PDB entry 3PVW | X-ray diffraction, 2.49 A resolution | chains B and G of the 3 polymer chains in the assembly

Chain B:
Name: Guanine nucleotide-binding protein G(I)/G(S)/G(T) subunit beta-1
Source organism: Bos taurus
UniProtKB: P62871 (GBB1_BOVIN); residue numbers follow UniProt; this construct covers 1-340
Chain sequence (340 residues; row label = number of the first residue in the row):
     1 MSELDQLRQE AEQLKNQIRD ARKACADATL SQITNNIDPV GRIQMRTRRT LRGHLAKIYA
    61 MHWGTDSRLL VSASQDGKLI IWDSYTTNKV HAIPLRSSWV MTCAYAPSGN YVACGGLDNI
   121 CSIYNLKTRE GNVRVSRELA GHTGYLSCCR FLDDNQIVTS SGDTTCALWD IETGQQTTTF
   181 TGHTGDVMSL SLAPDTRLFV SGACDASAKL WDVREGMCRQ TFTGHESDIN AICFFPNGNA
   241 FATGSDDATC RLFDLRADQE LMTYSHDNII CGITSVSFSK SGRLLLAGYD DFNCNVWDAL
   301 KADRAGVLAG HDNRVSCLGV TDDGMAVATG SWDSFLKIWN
Not modelled in the structure: 1, 340

Chain G:
Name: Guanine nucleotide-binding protein G(I)/G(S)/G(O) subunit gamma-2
Source organism: Bos taurus
UniProtKB: P63212 (GBG2_BOVIN); residues 1-68 here = UniProt positions 1-68
Chain sequence (74 residues; row label = number of the first residue in the row; numbers below 1 keep their minus sign (His-5 is residue -5)):
    -5 HHHHHHMASN NTASIAQARK LVEQLKMEAN IDRIKVSKAA ADLMAYCEAH AKEDPLLTPV
    55 PASENPFREK KFFC
Not modelled in the structure: -5 to 7
Sequence notes: expression tag (-5 to 0)
Modified positions: Cys68 (o-methylcysteine; CMT)

Chain B / chain G interface:
Contacting residue pairs (70):
  Leu4(B) - Ser8(G)
  Leu4(B) - Ile9(G)
  Leu7(B) - Ala12(G)
  Leu7(B) - Val16(G)  hydrophobic
  Ala11(B) - Leu19(G)
  Leu14(B) - Val16(G)
  Leu14(B) - Leu19(G)  hydrophobic
  Gln17(B) - Ala23(G)
  Ile18(B) - Leu19(G)  hydrophobic
  Ala21(B) - Arg27(G)
  Arg22(B) - Arg27(G)
  Cys25(B) - Arg27(G)
  Cys25(B) - Ile28(G)  hydrogen bond (side chain-backbone)
  Cys25(B) - Lys29(G)
  Cys25(B) - Val30(G)  hydrogen bond (backbone-backbone)
  Asp27(B) - Lys29(G)
  Asp27(B) - Val30(G)
  Asp27(B) - Ser31(G)  hydrogen bond
  Ala28(B) - Val30(G)
  Leu30(B) - Ala34(G)  hydrophobic
  Ile33(B) - Ser31(G)
  Ile33(B) - Ala34(G)  hydrophobic
  Ile33(B) - Met38(G)
  Thr34(B) - Met38(G)
  Val40(B) - Leu51(G)  hydrophobic
  Ile43(B) - Leu50(G)
  Met45(B) - Leu50(G)  hydrophobic
  Arg48(B) - Phe61(G)
  Arg48(B) - Arg62(G)
  Arg49(B) - Pro60(G)  hydrogen bond (side chain-backbone)
  Arg49(B) - Phe61(G)
  Arg68(B) - Cys68(G)
  Ser84(B) - Phe61(G)
  Tyr85(B) - Pro60(G)  hydrophobic
  Tyr85(B) - Phe67(G)  hydrophobic
  Cys218(B) - Gln18(G)  hydrogen bond (backbone-side chain)
  Arg219(B) - Glu22(G)
  Gln220(B) - Ile25(G)
  Thr221(B) - Glu22(G)  hydrogen bond (backbone-side chain)
  Phe235(B) - Leu37(G)  hydrophobic
  Phe235(B) - Tyr40(G)  hydrophobic
  Pro236(B) - Tyr40(G)
  Asn237(B) - Tyr40(G)
  Asp254(B) - Ala33(G)
  Arg256(B) - Arg27(G)
  Arg256(B) - Ile28(G)  hydrogen bond (backbone-backbone)
  Arg256(B) - Asp36(G)  salt bridge
  Ala257(B) - Ile28(G)
  Asp258(B) - Arg27(G)  salt bridge
  Gln259(B) - Val30(G)
  Leu261(B) - Val30(G)  hydrophobic
  Leu261(B) - Leu37(G)  hydrophobic
  Ser279(B) - Asp48(G)  hydrogen bond
  Lys280(B) - Glu47(G)
  Lys280(B) - Asp48(G)  hydrogen bond (backbone-side chain)
  Ser281(B) - Tyr40(G)
  Ser281(B) - Cys41(G)
  Ser281(B) - His44(G)
  Ser281(B) - Asp48(G)  hydrogen bond
  Ser281(B) - Leu51(G)
  Gly282(B) - Cys41(G)
  Arg283(B) - Cys41(G)
  Arg283(B) - Leu51(G)
  Asp323(B) - Pro49(G)
  Gly324(B) - Pro49(G)
  Gly324(B) - Leu50(G)
  Met325(B) - Glu58(G)
  Met325(B) - Asn59(G)
  Ala326(B) - Phe61(G)  hydrophobic
  Ile338(B) - Phe61(G)  hydrophobic
Also at the interface, not in a pair above, chain B (56 interface residues in all): Glu10, Lys15, Ala26, Ile37, Lys209, Ala240, Leu252, Leu284, Leu300, Val320, Val327
Also at the interface, not in a pair above, chain G (38 interface residues in all): Lys20, Ala35, Ala45, Val54

Summary:
The interface between chain B and chain G involves 56 residues on one side and 38 on the other, with 10
hydrogen bonds and 2 salt bridges. Polar contacts include Arg256(B)-Asp36(G), Asp258(B)-Arg27(G) and
Cys25(B)-Ile28(G).
Here chain B is Guanine nucleotide-binding protein G(I)/G(S)/G(T) subunit beta-1 and chain G is Guanine
nucleotide-binding protein G(I)/G(S)/G(O) subunit gamma-2, both from Bos taurus. Entry 3PVW (Bovine GRK2 in
complex with Gbetagamma subunits and a selective kinase inhibitor (CMPD103A)) was determined by X-ray
diffraction, deposited together with 3PSC and 3PVU.
